PDB entry 7D3V | solution NMR | chains B and C of the 4 polymer chains in the assembly

Chain B:
Molecule: DNA dC->dU-editing enzyme APOBEC-3A
Source organism: Homo sapiens
Notes: EC 3.5.4.38
UniProt: P31941 (ABC3A_HUMAN); residues 200-398 here correspond to UniProt positions 1-199 (UniProt number = residue number - 199)
Sequence (199 residues; each row starts with the number of its first residue):
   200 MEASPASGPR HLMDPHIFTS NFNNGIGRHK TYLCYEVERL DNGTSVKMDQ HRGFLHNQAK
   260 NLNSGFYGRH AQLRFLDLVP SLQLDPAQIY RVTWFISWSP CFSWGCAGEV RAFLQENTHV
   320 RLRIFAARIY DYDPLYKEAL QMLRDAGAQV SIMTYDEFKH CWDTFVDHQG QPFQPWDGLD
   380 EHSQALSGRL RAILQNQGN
Sequence notes: engineered mutation Asn-262 (Leu63 in P31941), Ser-263 (Cys64 in P31941), Gln-271 (Glu72 in P31941), Gln-370 (Cys171 in P31941)
Ion coordination: Zn2+: His-269, Cys-300, Cys-305
UniProt features mapped onto this chain:
  - binding site (Zn(2+)): His-269, Cys-300, Cys-305

Chain C:
Molecule: 10-nt DNA strand
Sequence (10 nucleotides; numbered 399 to 408; the number before each row is that of its first residue):
   399 ATTTTCAATT

How chain B and chain C interact:
Pairs across the interface - 29 pairs, chain B then chain C:
  Ser-219(B) with DT403(C), base contact
  Asn-222(B) with DT402(C), base contact; DT403(C), base contact
  Asn-223(B) with DT402(C), base contact
  Gly-224(B) with DT402(C), base contact; DT403(C), base contact
  Ile-225(B) with DT401(C), phosphate contact; DT402(C), phosphate contact; DT403(C), base contact
  Gly-226(B) with DT403(C), base contact; DC404(C), base contact
  Arg-227(B) with DC404(C), base contact
  Lys-229(B) with DC404(C), base contact; DA405(C), sugar contact
  Ala-258(B) with DA406(C), phosphate contact
  Lys-259(B) with DA406(C), phosphate contact; DT407(C), phosphate contact
  Asn-260(B) with DT407(C), phosphate contact
  Leu-261(B) with DT407(C), phosphate contact
  Asn-262(B) with DT408(C), phosphate contact
  Glu-380(B) with DA399(C), phosphate contact; DT400(C), base contact; DT401(C), base contact
  His-381(B) with DT400(C), phosphate contact; DT401(C), base contact
  Gln-383(B) with DA399(C), phosphate contact
  Ala-384(B) with DA399(C), phosphate contact; DT400(C), phosphate contact
  Arg-388(B) with DT400(C), phosphate contact
Also at the interface, not in a pair above, chain B (22 interface residues in all): His-228, Tyr-231, Trp-297, Arg-327

In short:
Chain B and chain C form an interface of 22 and 10 residues respectively. His-269(B), Cys-300(B) and
Cys-305(B) coordinate Zn2+. UniProt lists 3 Zn2+-binding residues on chain B.
Here chain B is DNA dC->dU-editing enzyme APOBEC-3A (Homo sapiens) and chain C is a 10-nt DNA strand. Entry
7D3V (Non-specific and specific interactions work cooperatively to promote cytidine deamination catalyzed by
APOBEC3A) was determined by solution NMR.
